7P6T - chain A; structure by X-ray diffraction, 1.40 A resolution.

# Chain A
Name: Isoform Alpha of Pancreatic secretory granule membrane major glycoprotein GP2
Organism: Homo sapiens
UniProtKB: P55259 (GP2_HUMAN), isoform P55259-3; residues 29-181 here = UniProt positions 29-181
Amino-acid sequence (161 residues; numbered 29 to 189; the number before each row is that of its first residue):
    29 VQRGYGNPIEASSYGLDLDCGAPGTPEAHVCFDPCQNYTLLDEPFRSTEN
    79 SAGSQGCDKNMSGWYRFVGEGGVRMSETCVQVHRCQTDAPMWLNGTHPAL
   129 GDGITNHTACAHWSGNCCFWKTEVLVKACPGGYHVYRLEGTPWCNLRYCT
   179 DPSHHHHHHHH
Unresolved in the structure: 29-43, 182-189
Disulfide bonds: Cys-48/Cys-59, Cys-63/Cys-157, Cys-85/Cys-172, Cys-107/Cys-145, Cys-113/Cys-177, Cys-138/Cys-146
Covalently attached groups: N-acetylglucosamine (NAG) linked to Asn-65, Asn-122, Asn-134
Sequence notes: expression tag (182-189)
Ligand contacts:
  - 2-ethyl-2-(hydroxymethyl)propane-1,3-diol (9D2), molecule 1: Leu-46, Asp-47, Cys-48, Gly-49, Ala-50, Leu-153, Arg-165
  - 2-ethyl-2-(hydroxymethyl)propane-1,3-diol (9D2), molecule 2: Leu-69, Glu-71, Phe-73, Arg-74, Cys-85, Asp-86, Asn-88, Met-89, Arg-175
  - 2-ethyl-2-(hydroxymethyl)propane-1,3-diol (9D2), molecule 3: Cys-107, Val-108, Gln-109, His-140, Cys-145
  - 2-ethyl-2-(hydroxymethyl)propane-1,3-diol (9D2), molecule 4: Asp-116, Ala-117, Trp-141, Trp-148, Trp-171, Cys-172, Asn-173
  - 2-ethyl-2-(hydroxymethyl)propane-1,3-diol (9D2), molecule 5: Leu-128, Gly-129, Asp-130
UniProt features mapped onto this chain:
  - region: Ser-41 to Phe-60 (Beta hairpin), Asp-61 to Gly-81 (D10C)
  - glycosylation (N-linked (GlcNAc...) asparagine): Asn-65 (high mannose), Asn-88, Asn-122, Asn-134
  - mutagenesis: Asn-65 (N65A: Impaired interaction with fimH)
What the authors report for this chain:
  - post-translational modification sites: Asn-65, Asn-122, Asn-134
  - mutagenesis - N65A: decreased binding to FimHL

# Summary
Chain A binds 5 copies of 2-ethyl-2-(hydroxymethyl)propane-1,3-diol. N-acetylglucosamine is covalently linked
to Asn-65, Asn-122 and Asn-134. UniProt lists one mutagenesis site. The paper reports that N65A reduces
binding to FimHL; modification sites Asn-65, Asn-122 and Asn-134.
Chain A is Isoform Alpha of Pancreatic secretory granule membrane major glycoprotein GP2 (Homo sapiens); the
structure, Crystal structure of the FimH-binding decoy module of human glycoprotein 2 (GP2) (crystal form
III), was determined by X-ray diffraction (same publication as 7P6R, 7P6S, 7PFP and 7Q3N).
